4AEN - chains A and B of the 3 polymer chains in the assembly; structure by X-ray diffraction, 2.20 A resolution.

== Chain A ==
Molecule: HLA class II histocompatibility antigen, dr alpha chain
Organism: Homo sapiens
Notes: fragment: extracellular domain, residues 26-217
Reference sequence: P01903 (DRA_HUMAN); residues 1-192 here correspond to UniProt positions 26-217 (UniProt number = residue number + 25)
Sequence (207 residues; each row starts with the number of its first residue; numbers below 1 keep their minus sign (Gly-14 is residue -14)):
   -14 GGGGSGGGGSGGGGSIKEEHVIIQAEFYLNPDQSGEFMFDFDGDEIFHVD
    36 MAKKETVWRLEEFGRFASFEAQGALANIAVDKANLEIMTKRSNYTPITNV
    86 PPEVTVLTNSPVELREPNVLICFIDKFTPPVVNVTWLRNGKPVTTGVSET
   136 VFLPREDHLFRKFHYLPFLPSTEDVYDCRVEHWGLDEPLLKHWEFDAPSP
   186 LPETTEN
Disordered / not traced: -14 to 2, 181-192
Construct notes: expression tag (-14 to 0)
Swiss-Prot annotation at these positions:
  - region: Glu179 to Glu191 (Connecting peptide)
  - site: Gln9 (Self- and pathogen-derived peptide antigen), Gly49 (Self-peptide antigen), Phe51 (Self- and pathogen-derived peptide antigen), Ala52 (Self-peptide antigen), Ser53 (Self- and pathogen-derived peptide antigen), Glu55 (Pathogen-derived peptide antigen), Asn62 (Self- and pathogen-derived peptide antigen), Asn69 (Pathogen-derived peptide antigen), Arg76 (Self- and pathogen-derived peptide antigen)
  - glycosylation (N-linked (GlcNAc...) asparagine): Asn78, Asn118
Disulfide bonds: Cys107-Cys163

== Chain B ==
Molecule: HLA class II histocompatibility antigen, DRB1-1 beta chain
Organism: Homo sapiens
Notes: fragment: extracellular domain, residues 30-227
Reference sequence: P04229 (2B11_HUMAN); residues 1-198 here correspond to UniProt positions 30-227 (UniProt number = residue number + 29)
Sequence (199 residues; each row starts with the number of its first residue; numbering starts at 0):
     0 MGDTRPRFLWQLKFECHFFNGTERVRLLERCIYNQEESVRFDSDVGEYRA
    50 VTELGRPDAEYWNSQKDLLEQRRAAVDTYCRHNYGVGESFTVQRRVEPKV
   100 TVYPSKTQPLQHHNLLVCSVSGFYPGSIEVRWFRNGQEEKAGVVSTGLIQ
   150 NGDWTFQTLVMLETVPRSGEVYTCQVEHPSVTSPLTVEWRARSESAQSK
Disordered / not traced: 0-2, 106-112, 191-198
Construct notes: expression tag (0)
Disulfide bonds: Cys15-Cys79, Cys117-Cys173

== Interface between chain A and chain B ==
Pairs across the interface - 114 pairs, chain A then chain B:
  Glu3(A) - Phe17(B)
  Glu3(A) - Phe18(B)
  Glu3(A) - Asn19(B)  hydrogen bond (backbone-backbone)
  Glu4(A) - His16(B)  salt bridge
  Glu4(A) - Phe17(B)
  Glu4(A) - Phe18(B)
  His5(A) - Cys15(B)
  His5(A) - His16(B)
  His5(A) - Phe17(B)  hydrogen bond (backbone-backbone)
  Val6(A) - Cys15(B)
  Val6(A) - His16(B)
  Ile7(A) - Phe13(B)
  Ile7(A) - Glu14(B)
  Ile7(A) - Cys15(B)  hydrogen bond (backbone-backbone)
  Ile7(A) - Phe17(B)  hydrophobic
  Ile7(A) - Tyr83(B)  hydrophobic
  Ile8(A) - Phe13(B)
  Ile8(A) - Glu14(B)
  Gln9(A) - Leu11(B)
  Gln9(A) - Lys12(B)
  Gln9(A) - Phe13(B)  hydrogen bond (backbone-backbone)
  Gln9(A) - Tyr78(B)  hydrogen bond
  Ala10(A) - Leu11(B)
  Glu11(A) - Gln10(B)
  Glu11(A) - Leu11(B)  hydrogen bond (backbone-backbone)
  Phe12(A) - Trp9(B)
  Phe12(A) - Gln10(B)
  Tyr13(A) - Leu8(B)
  Tyr13(A) - Trp9(B)  hydrogen bond (backbone-backbone)
  Leu14(A) - Arg6(B)
  Leu14(A) - Phe7(B)
  Asn15(A) - Arg6(B)
  Asn15(A) - Phe7(B)  hydrogen bond (backbone-backbone)
  Pro16(A) - Arg4(B)
  Pro16(A) - Pro5(B)
  Pro16(A) - Arg6(B)
  Asp17(A) - Arg6(B)  salt bridge
  Phe24(A) - Asn82(B)
  Phe26(A) - Thr90(B)
  Phe26(A) - Val91(B)
  Phe26(A) - Tyr123(B)
  Phe26(A) - Trp153(B)  hydrophobic
  Asp27(A) - Gln149(B)  hydrogen bond (backbone-side chain)
  Gly28(A) - Gln149(B)
  Asp29(A) - Tyr123(B)
  Asp29(A) - Gln149(B)  hydrogen bond
  Asp29(A) - Gly151(B)
  Asp29(A) - Trp153(B)  hydrogen bond (side chain-backbone)
  Glu30(A) - Trp153(B)  hydrogen bond (backbone-side chain)
  Ile31(A) - Trp153(B)  hydrophobic
  Arg44(A) - Gly151(B)  hydrogen bond (side chain-backbone)
  Arg44(A) - Asp152(B)
  Arg44(A) - Trp153(B)
  Leu45(A) - Arg93(B)
  Leu45(A) - Asp152(B)
  Leu45(A) - Trp153(B)
  Phe48(A) - Phe89(B)  hydrophobic
  Phe48(A) - Trp153(B)
  Phe51(A) - Phe89(B)  hydrophobic
  Ala52(A) - Val85(B)  hydrophobic
  Asp66(A) - Trp9(B)
  Asn69(A) - Trp9(B)
  Leu70(A) - Phe7(B)
  Leu70(A) - Leu8(B)
  Leu70(A) - Trp9(B)  hydrophobic
  Leu70(A) - Tyr32(B)  hydrophobic
  Met73(A) - Trp9(B)  hydrophobic
  Met73(A) - Tyr32(B)  hydrophobic
  Met73(A) - Asp57(B)
  Thr74(A) - Phe7(B)
  Thr74(A) - Tyr32(B)
  Arg76(A) - Leu53(B)  hydrogen bond (side chain-backbone)
  Arg76(A) - Pro56(B)
  Arg76(A) - Asp57(B)  salt bridge
  Ser77(A) - Tyr32(B)  hydrogen bond
  Tyr79(A) - Phe7(B)
  Thr80(A) - Phe7(B)
  Thr80(A) - Tyr32(B)  hydrogen bond (backbone-side chain)
  Thr80(A) - Asn33(B)  hydrogen bond (backbone-side chain)
  Pro81(A) - Pro5(B)  hydrophobic
  Pro81(A) - Arg6(B)
  Pro81(A) - Phe7(B)  hydrophobic
  Pro81(A) - Asn33(B)
  Ile82(A) - Arg6(B)  hydrogen bond (backbone-backbone)
  Ile82(A) - Leu8(B)  hydrophobic
  Ile82(A) - Asn33(B)
  Val85(A) - Gln34(B)
  Leu92(A) - Ile148(B)  hydrophobic
  Thr93(A) - Gln156(B)  hydrogen bond (backbone-side chain)
  Asn94(A) - Ser120(B)
  Asn94(A) - Gln156(B)
  Ser95(A) - Ser120(B)
  Pro96(A) - Ser118(B)
  Ile106(A) - Asn150(B)
  Thr113(A) - Leu8(B)
  Pro115(A) - Leu8(B)
  Arg140(A) - Lys12(B)  hydrogen bond (backbone-side chain)
  Asp142(A) - Gln34(B)  hydrogen bond (backbone-side chain)
  His143(A) - Gln10(B)  hydrogen bond (backbone-side chain)
  His143(A) - Lys12(B)  hydrogen bond
  His143(A) - Arg29(B)  hydrogen bond
  His143(A) - Ile31(B)
  His143(A) - Glu36(B)  salt bridge
  Leu144(A) - Gln34(B)
  Phe145(A) - Leu8(B)  hydrophobic
  Phe145(A) - Gln10(B)
  Arg146(A) - Gln149(B)  hydrogen bond
  Phe148(A) - Gln149(B)
  Phe148(A) - Asn150(B)
  Phe148(A) - Gly151(B)
  Tyr150(A) - Asn150(B)  hydrogen bond (side chain-backbone)
  Tyr150(A) - Gly151(B)  hydrogen bond (side chain-backbone)
  Tyr150(A) - Asp152(B)
  Trp168(A) - Arg6(B)
Interface residues without a listed pair, chain A (60 interface residues in all): Pro114, Thr135, Pro139, Glu141
Interface residues without a listed pair, chain B (45 interface residues in all): Thr100, Tyr102

== In short ==
60 residues of chain A and 45 residues of chain B are in contact; the contacts include 27 hydrogen bonds and 4
salt bridges. Polar contacts include Glu4(A)-His16(B), Asp17(A)-Arg6(B) and Arg76(A)-Asp57(B).
Here chain A is HLA class II histocompatibility antigen, dr alpha chain and chain B is HLA class II
histocompatibility antigen, DRB1-1 beta chain, both from Homo sapiens. Entry 4AEN (HLA-DR1 with covalently
linked CLIP106-120 in reversed orientation) was determined by X-ray diffraction together with 4AH2 from the
same study.
